PDB entry 7OBA | electron microscopy, 3.10 A resolution | chains A and E of the 14 polymer chains in the assembly

[Chain A]
Molecule: DNA-directed RNA polymerase I subunit RPA1
From: Homo sapiens
Notes: EC 2.7.7.6
Reference sequence: O95602 (RPA1_HUMAN); residues 1-1720 here = UniProt positions 1-1720
Chain sequence (1720 residues; each row starts with the number of its first residue):
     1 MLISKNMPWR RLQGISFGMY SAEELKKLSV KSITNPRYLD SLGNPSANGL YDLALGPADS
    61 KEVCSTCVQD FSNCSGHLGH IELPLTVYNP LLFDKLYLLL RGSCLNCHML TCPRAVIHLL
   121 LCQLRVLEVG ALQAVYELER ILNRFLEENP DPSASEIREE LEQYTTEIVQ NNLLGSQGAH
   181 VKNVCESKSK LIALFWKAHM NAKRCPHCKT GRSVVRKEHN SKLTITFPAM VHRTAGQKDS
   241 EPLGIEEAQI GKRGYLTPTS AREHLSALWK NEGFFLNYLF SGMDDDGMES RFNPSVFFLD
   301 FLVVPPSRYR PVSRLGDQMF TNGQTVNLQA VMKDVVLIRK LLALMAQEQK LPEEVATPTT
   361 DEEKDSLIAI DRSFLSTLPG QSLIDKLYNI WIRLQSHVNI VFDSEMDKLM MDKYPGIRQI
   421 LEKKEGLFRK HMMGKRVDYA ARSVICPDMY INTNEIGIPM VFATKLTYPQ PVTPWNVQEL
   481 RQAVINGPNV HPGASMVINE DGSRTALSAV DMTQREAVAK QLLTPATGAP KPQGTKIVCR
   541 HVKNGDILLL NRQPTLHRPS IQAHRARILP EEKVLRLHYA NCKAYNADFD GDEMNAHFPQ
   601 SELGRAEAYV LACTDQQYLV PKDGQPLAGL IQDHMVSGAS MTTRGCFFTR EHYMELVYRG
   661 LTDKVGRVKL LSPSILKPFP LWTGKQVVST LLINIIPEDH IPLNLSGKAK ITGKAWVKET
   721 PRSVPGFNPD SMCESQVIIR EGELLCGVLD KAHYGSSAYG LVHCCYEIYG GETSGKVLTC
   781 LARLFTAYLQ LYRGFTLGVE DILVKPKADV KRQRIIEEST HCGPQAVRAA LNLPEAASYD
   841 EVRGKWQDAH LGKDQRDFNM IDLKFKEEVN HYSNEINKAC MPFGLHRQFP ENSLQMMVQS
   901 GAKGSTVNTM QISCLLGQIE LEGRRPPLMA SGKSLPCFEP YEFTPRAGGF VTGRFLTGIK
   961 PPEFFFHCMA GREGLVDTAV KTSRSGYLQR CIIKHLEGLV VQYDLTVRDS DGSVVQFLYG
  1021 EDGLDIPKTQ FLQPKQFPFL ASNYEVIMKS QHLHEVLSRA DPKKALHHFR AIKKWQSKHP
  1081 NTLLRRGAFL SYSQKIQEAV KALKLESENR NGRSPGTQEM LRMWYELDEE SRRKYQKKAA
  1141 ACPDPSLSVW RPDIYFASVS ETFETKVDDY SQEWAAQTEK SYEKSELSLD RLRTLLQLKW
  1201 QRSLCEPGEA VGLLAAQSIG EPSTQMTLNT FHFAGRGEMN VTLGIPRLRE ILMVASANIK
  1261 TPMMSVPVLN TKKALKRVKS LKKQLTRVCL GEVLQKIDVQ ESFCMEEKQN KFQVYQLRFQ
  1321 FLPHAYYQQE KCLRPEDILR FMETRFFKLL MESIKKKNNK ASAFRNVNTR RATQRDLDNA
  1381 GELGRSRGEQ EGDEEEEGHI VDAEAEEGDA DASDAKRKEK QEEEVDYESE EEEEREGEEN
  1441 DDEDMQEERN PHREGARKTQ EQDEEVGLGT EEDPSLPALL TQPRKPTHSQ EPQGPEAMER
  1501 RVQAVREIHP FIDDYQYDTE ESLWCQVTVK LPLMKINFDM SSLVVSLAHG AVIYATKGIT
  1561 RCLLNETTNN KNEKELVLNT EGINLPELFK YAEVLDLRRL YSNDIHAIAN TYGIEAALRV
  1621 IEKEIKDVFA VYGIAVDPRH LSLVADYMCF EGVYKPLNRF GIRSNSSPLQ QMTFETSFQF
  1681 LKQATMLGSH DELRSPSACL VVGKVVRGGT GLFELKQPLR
Unresolved in the structure: 1-4, 230-253, 313-321, 355-373, 982-984, 1230-1238, 1361-1364, 1376-1500, 1720
Ion coordination: Zn2+ site 1: Cys64, Cys67, Cys74, His77; Zn2+ site 2: Cys104, Cys107, Cys205
Curated features (UniProtKB/Swiss-Prot):
  - region: Asp403 to Gly416 (Rudder)
  - binding site (Zn(2+)): Cys64, Cys67, Cys74, His77, Cys104, Cys107, Cys205, Cys208
  - binding site (DNA): Lys424, Arg429, Arg436, Arg1249
  - binding site (RNA): Arg552, Asp592
  - binding site (Mg(2+)): Asp588, Asp590, Asp592
  - site (NTP recognition and base pairing): Pro554, Gly798
  - modified residue (Phosphoserine): Ser240, Ser1386

[Chain E]
Molecule: DNA-directed RNA polymerases I, II, and III subunit RPABC1
From: Homo sapiens
Reference sequence: P19388 (RPAB1_HUMAN); numbering as in UniProt (aligned over 1-210)
Chain sequence (210 residues; each row starts with the number of its first residue):
     1 MDDEEETYRL WKIRKTIMQL CHDRGYLVTQ DELDQTLEEF KAQFGDKPSE GRPRRTDLTV
    61 LVAHNDDPTD QMFVFFPEEP KVGIKTIKVY CQRMQEENIT RALIVVQQGM TPSAKQSLVD
   121 MAPKYILEQF LQQELLINIT EHELVPEHVV MTKEEVTELL ARYKLRENQL PRIQAGDPVA
   181 RYFGIKRGQV VKIIRPSETA GRYITYRLVQ
Sequence notes: conflict Phe44 (Ser in P19388)
Curated features (UniProtKB/Swiss-Prot):
  - modified residue: Met1 (N-acetylmethionine)
  - cross-link: Lys81 (Glycyl lysine isopeptide (Lys-Gly) (interchain with G-Cter in SUMO2))

[How chain A and chain E interact]
Pairs across the interface (141; chain A residue first):
  Gly130(A) - Asn168(E)  hydrogen bond (backbone-side chain)
  Ala131(A) - Asn168(E)
  Leu132(A) - Asn168(E)
  Leu132(A) - Arg172(E)
  Gln133(A) - Arg187(E)  hydrogen bond (side chain-backbone)
  Gln133(A) - Gly188(E)
  Tyr136(A) - Val119(E)
  Tyr136(A) - Arg187(E)
  Arg140(A) - Pro123(E)
  Asn143(A) - Asp120(E)
  Arg144(A) - Asp120(E)  hydrogen bond (backbone-side chain)
  Glu147(A) - Asp120(E)
  Gly178(A) - Arg166(E)  hydrogen bond (backbone-side chain)
  Gly178(A) - Asn168(E)
  Val181(A) - Arg166(E)
  Val181(A) - Asn168(E)
  Val181(A) - Gln169(E)
  Asn183(A) - Asn168(E)
  Asn183(A) - Leu170(E)
  Asn183(A) - Arg172(E)
  Asp1004(A) - Tyr163(E)
  Thr1006(A) - Tyr163(E)
  Arg1008(A) - Tyr163(E)  hydrogen bond (side chain-backbone)
  Arg1008(A) - Leu165(E)
  Asp1011(A) - Gln169(E)
  Gly1012(A) - Gln169(E)
  Ser1013(A) - Gln169(E)
  Val1014(A) - Leu165(E)  hydrophobic
  Val1014(A) - Gln169(E)  hydrogen bond (backbone-backbone)
  Val1014(A) - Pro171(E)
  Gln1016(A) - Tyr203(E)
  Phe1017(A) - Leu170(E)  hydrophobic
  Phe1017(A) - Tyr203(E)  hydrogen bond (backbone-side chain)
  Phe1017(A) - Ile204(E)
  Phe1017(A) - Thr205(E)
  Phe1017(A) - Tyr206(E)  hydrophobic
  Leu1018(A) - Tyr203(E)
  Gly1020(A) - Thr199(E)  hydrogen bond (backbone-side chain)
  Glu1021(A) - Arg195(E)  salt bridge
  Glu1021(A) - Ser197(E)  hydrogen bond
  Glu1021(A) - Thr199(E)
  Glu1021(A) - Ala200(E)
  Glu1021(A) - Tyr203(E)
  Asp1022(A) - Thr199(E)
  Gln1076(A) - Arg202(E)
  Arg1085(A) - Gln19(E)  hydrogen bond (side chain-backbone)
  Arg1085(A) - His22(E)
  Arg1085(A) - Asp23(E)  salt bridge
  Arg1085(A) - Asn138(E)
  Arg1085(A) - Thr140(E)
  Arg1085(A) - Tyr182(E)
  Arg1086(A) - His22(E)  hydrogen bond (backbone-side chain)
  Gly1087(A) - His22(E)
  Ala1088(A) - Asn65(E)
  Phe1089(A) - Leu27(E)  hydrophobic
  Phe1089(A) - Thr29(E)
  Leu1090(A) - His22(E)
  Leu1090(A) - Gln30(E)
  Leu1090(A) - Leu33(E)  hydrophobic
  Ser1093(A) - Thr29(E)  hydrogen bond
  Ser1093(A) - Gln30(E)  hydrogen bond (side chain-backbone)
  Gln1094(A) - Gln30(E)
  Glu1098(A) - Asp31(E)
  Lys1101(A) - Asp31(E)  salt bridge
  Asn1109(A) - Gln43(E)
  Asn1111(A) - Thr59(E)
  Asn1111(A) - Val60(E)
  Asn1111(A) - Leu61(E)
  Asn1111(A) - Arg93(E)
  Gly1112(A) - Arg14(E)  hydrogen bond (backbone-side chain)
  Gly1112(A) - Gln43(E)
  Gly1112(A) - Phe44(E)
  Gly1112(A) - Thr59(E)  hydrogen bond (backbone-backbone)
  Gly1112(A) - Val60(E)
  Arg1113(A) - Met18(E)
  Arg1113(A) - Leu27(E)  hydrogen bond (side chain-backbone)
  Arg1113(A) - Gln43(E)
  Arg1113(A) - Val62(E)
  Ser1114(A) - Glu32(E)
  Thr1117(A) - Thr29(E)
  Thr1117(A) - Glu32(E)
  Met1120(A) - Thr29(E)
  Leu1121(A) - Leu27(E)  hydrophobic
  Trp1124(A) - Asn65(E)
  Tyr1125(A) - Leu27(E)
  Tyr1125(A) - Ala63(E)
  Cys1142(A) - Arg202(E)
  Pro1143(A) - Arg202(E)  hydrogen bond (backbone-side chain)
  Asp1144(A) - Lys192(E)  salt bridge
  Asp1144(A) - Ile204(E)
  Pro1145(A) - Arg202(E)
  Pro1145(A) - Ile204(E)
  Ser1148(A) - Arg162(E)  hydrogen bond (backbone-side chain)
  Ser1148(A) - Ile204(E)
  Ser1160(A) - Ala200(E)
  Thr1162(A) - Thr199(E)
  Thr1162(A) - Ala200(E)
  Pro1586(A) - Gln133(E)
  Phe1589(A) - Ile137(E)  hydrophobic
  Ala1592(A) - Tyr8(E)
  Glu1593(A) - Tyr8(E)
  Leu1597(A) - Ile137(E)  hydrophobic
  Arg1598(A) - Glu141(E)  hydrogen bond (side chain-backbone)
  Arg1598(A) - His142(E)
  Arg1598(A) - Glu143(E)  hydrogen bond (backbone-backbone)
  Arg1599(A) - Glu143(E)
  Leu1600(A) - His142(E)  hydrogen bond (backbone-side chain)
  Ala1609(A) - Pro178(E)
  Asn1610(A) - Pro178(E)
  Thr1611(A) - Ile139(E)
  Thr1611(A) - Pro178(E)
  Tyr1612(A) - Ile137(E)
  Tyr1612(A) - Ile139(E)  hydrophobic
  Tyr1612(A) - His142(E)
  Tyr1612(A) - Val145(E)
  Gly1613(A) - Asp177(E)
  Gly1613(A) - Pro178(E)
  Ile1614(A) - Asp177(E)  hydrogen bond (backbone-side chain)
  Glu1615(A) - Leu144(E)
  Glu1615(A) - Pro146(E)
  Glu1615(A) - His148(E)
  Glu1615(A) - Ile193(E)
  Glu1615(A) - Arg195(E)  salt bridge
  Glu1615(A) - Arg207(E)  salt bridge
  Ala1616(A) - Leu144(E)
  Ala1616(A) - Val145(E)  hydrophobic
  Leu1618(A) - Arg195(E)
  Leu1618(A) - Arg207(E)
  Arg1619(A) - Leu144(E)
  Arg1619(A) - Pro196(E)  hydrogen bond (side chain-backbone)
  Val1620(A) - Leu144(E)  hydrophobic
  Pro1638(A) - Glu198(E)
  Asp1646(A) - Arg195(E)  salt bridge
  Cys1649(A) - Arg207(E)  hydrogen bond (backbone-side chain)
  Phe1650(A) - Pro171(E)  hydrophobic
  Phe1650(A) - Arg172(E)  hydrogen bond (backbone-backbone)
  Phe1650(A) - Arg207(E)
  Glu1651(A) - Arg172(E)
  Glu1651(A) - Gln174(E)
  Gly1652(A) - Arg172(E)  hydrogen bond (backbone-backbone)
  Val1653(A) - Gln174(E)
Other interface residues (no listed pair), chain A (89 interface residues in all): Val184, Ile1072, Trp1075, Pro1115, Val1149, Glu1161, Lys1590, Glu1622, Arg1639, Ser1642
Other interface residues (no listed pair), chain E (77 interface residues in all): Val28, Asp57, His64, Pro68, Gln116, Met121, Ala122, Leu136, Lys164, Ile173, Gly201, Gln210

[Summary]
89 residues of chain A face 77 of chain E across their interface; the contacts include 26 hydrogen bonds and 7
salt bridges. Polar pairs include Glu1021(A)-Arg195(E), Arg1085(A)-Asp23(E) and Lys1101(A)-Asp31(E).
Here chain A is DNA-directed RNA polymerase I subunit RPA1 and chain E is DNA-directed RNA polymerases I, II,
and III subunit RPABC1, both from Homo sapiens. Entry 7OBA (Cryo-EM structure of human RNA Polymerase I in
complex with RRN3) was determined by electron microscopy (same publication as 7OB9 and 7OBB).
